5V3B - chains A and B; structure by X-ray diffraction, 3.00 A resolution.

Chain A (and B):
Name: Tumor necrosis factor alpha-induced protein 3
Source organism: Homo sapiens
Notes: EC 3.4.19.12, 6.3.2.-; fragment: OTU domain; chain B of this document is another copy of the same molecule, construct and numbering; everything in this record applies to it too
UniProt: P21580 (TNAP3_HUMAN); residues 1-366 here = UniProt positions 1-366
Sequence (366 residues; row label = number of the first residue in the row):
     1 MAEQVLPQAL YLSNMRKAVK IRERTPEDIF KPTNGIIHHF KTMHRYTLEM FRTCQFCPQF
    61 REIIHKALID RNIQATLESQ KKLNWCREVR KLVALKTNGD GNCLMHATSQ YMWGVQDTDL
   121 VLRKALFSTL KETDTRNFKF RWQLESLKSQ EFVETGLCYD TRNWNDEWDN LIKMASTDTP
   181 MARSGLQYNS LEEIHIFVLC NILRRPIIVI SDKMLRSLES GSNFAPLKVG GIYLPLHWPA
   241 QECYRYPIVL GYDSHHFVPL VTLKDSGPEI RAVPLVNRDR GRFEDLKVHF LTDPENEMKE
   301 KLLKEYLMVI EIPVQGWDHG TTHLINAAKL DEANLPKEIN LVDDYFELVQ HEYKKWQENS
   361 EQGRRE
Not modelled in the structure: 1-3, 150-160, 181-185, 213-227, 278-282, 316-321, 358-366 (chain B: 1-4, 150-157, 181-185, 213-228, 357-366)
Modified positions: C103 (S-(2-amino-2-oxoethyl)-L-cysteine; YCM)
Swiss-Prot annotation at these positions:
  - region (Interaction with ubiquitin): L157 to Y159, S190 to E192, F224 to L227
  - active site: D100, C103 (Nucleophile), H256 (Proton acceptor)
  - modified residue: A2 (N-acetylalanine)
  - natural variant: C243 (C243Y: In AIFBL1)
  - mutagenesis: D70 (D70A: Minor effect on 'Lys-48' deubiquitinase activity. Strongly reduced 'Lys-63' deubiquitinase activity), T97 (T97A: Minor effect on 'Lys-48' deubiquitinase activity), D100 (D100A: Strongly reduced deubiquitinase activity), C103 (C103A: Loss of deubiquitinase activity; C103S: Loss of 'Lys-63' deubiquitinating activity. Down-regulation of TNF-induced NF-kappa-B activity less effective), H106 (H106A: Reduces deubiquitinase activity), L157 (L157A: Strongly reduced 'Lys-48' deubiquitinase activity), Y159 (Y159A: Strongly reduced 'Lys-48' deubiquitinase activity), S190 (S190A: Strongly reduced 'Lys-48' deubiquitinase activity), E192 (E192A: Strongly reduced 'Lys-48' deubiquitinase activity), F224 (F224A: Strongly reduced 'Lys-48' deubiquitinase activity), L227 (L227A: Strongly reduced 'Lys-48' deubiquitinase activity), H256 (H256A: Loss of deubiquitinase activity)
Reported in the primary citation:
  - catalytic residues: C103
  - mutagenesis - I325N: unchanged stability
  - mutagenesis - I325N: unchanged catalytic activity on K48-linked polyubiquitin
  - mutagenesis - C103A: abolished catalytic activity (citing earlier work)
  - disease-associated variants - C243Y: decreased signaling
  - mutagenesis - T108A/I207L: decreased signaling

How chain A and chain B interact:
Residue-residue contacts (16):
  L12(A) - M15(B)
  S13(A) - M15(B)  hydrogen bond (backbone-backbone)
  S13(A) - R16(B)  hydrogen bond (backbone-backbone)
  N14(A) - N14(B)  hydrogen bond
  M15(A) - L12(B)
  M15(A) - S13(B)  hydrogen bond (backbone-backbone)
  M15(A) - L348(B)  hydrophobic
  R16(A) - S13(B)  hydrogen bond (backbone-backbone)
  R16(A) - E347(B)
  V19(A) - H351(B)
  D344(A) - R16(B)
  E347(A) - R16(B)
  L348(A) - M15(B)  hydrophobic
  H351(A) - V19(B)
  H351(A) - E23(B)  salt bridge
  H351(A) - D119(B)  salt bridge
Also at the interface, not in a pair above, chain A (11 interface residues in all): P7
Also at the interface, not in a pair above, chain B (14 interface residues in all): P7, R22, D344

Overview:
11 residues of chain A face 14 of chain B across their interface; the contacts include 5 hydrogen bonds and 2
salt bridges. Polar pairs include H351(A)-E23(B), H351(A)-D119(B) and N14(A)-N14(B). The paper reports the
catalytic residue C103(A); C243Y and T108A/I207L of chain A reduce signaling; 4 substitutions were tested in
all.
Chain A and chain B are both Tumor necrosis factor alpha-induced protein 3 (Homo sapiens); the structure,
Human A20 OTU domain (WT) with acetamidylated C103, was determined by X-ray diffraction, deposited together
with 5V3P.
